Entry 9B43 (electron microscopy, 2.95 A resolution); this record covers chain A.

[Chain A]
Molecule: MmpL4 protein
Organism: Mycolicibacterium smegmatis
Reference sequence: A0QY12 (A0QY12_MYCS2); numbering as in UniProt (aligned over 1-969)
Amino-acid sequence (975 residues; row label = number of the first residue in the row):
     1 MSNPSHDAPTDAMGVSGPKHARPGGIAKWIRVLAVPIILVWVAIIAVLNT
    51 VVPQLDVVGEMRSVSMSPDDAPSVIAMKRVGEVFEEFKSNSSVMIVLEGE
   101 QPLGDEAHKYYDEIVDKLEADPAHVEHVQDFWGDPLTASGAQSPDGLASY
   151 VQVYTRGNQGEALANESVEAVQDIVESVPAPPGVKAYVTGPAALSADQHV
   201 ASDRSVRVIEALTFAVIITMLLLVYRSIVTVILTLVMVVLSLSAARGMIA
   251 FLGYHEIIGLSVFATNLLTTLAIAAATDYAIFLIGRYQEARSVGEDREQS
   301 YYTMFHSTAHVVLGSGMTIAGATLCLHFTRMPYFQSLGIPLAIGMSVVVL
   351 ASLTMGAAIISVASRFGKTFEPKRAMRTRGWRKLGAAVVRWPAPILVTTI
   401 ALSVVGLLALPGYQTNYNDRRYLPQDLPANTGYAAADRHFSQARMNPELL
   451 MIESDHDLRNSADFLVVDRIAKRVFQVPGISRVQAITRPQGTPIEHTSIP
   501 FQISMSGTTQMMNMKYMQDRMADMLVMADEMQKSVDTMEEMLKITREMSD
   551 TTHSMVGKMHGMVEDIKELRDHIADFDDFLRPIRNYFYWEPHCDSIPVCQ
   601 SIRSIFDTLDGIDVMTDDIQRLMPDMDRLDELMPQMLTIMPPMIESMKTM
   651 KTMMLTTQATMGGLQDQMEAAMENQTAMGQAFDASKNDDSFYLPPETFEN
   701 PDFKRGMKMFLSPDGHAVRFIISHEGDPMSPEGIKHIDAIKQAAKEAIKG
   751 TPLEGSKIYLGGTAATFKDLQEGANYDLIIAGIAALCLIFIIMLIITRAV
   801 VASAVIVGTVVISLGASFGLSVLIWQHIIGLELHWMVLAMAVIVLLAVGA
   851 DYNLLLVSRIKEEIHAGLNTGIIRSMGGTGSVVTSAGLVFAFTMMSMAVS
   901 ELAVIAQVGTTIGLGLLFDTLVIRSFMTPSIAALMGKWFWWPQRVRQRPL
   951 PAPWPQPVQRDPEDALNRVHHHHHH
Unresolved in the structure: 1-20, 495-689, 950-975
Differences from the reference sequence: expression tag (970-975)
What the authors report for this chain:
  - contacts within the chain: D278-Y852 (hydrogen bond)
  - catalytic residues: D278, Y279, D851, Y852 (by similarity / conservation)

[In short]
The paper reports catalytic residues D278, Y279 and D851 among others; contacts within the chain involving
D278 and Y852.
Chain A is MmpL4 protein (Mycolicibacterium smegmatis); the structure, Mycolicibacterium smegmatis MmpL4
structure, was determined by electron microscopy, deposited together with 9DP6 and 9B46.
